PDB entry 2Y1I | X-ray diffraction, 2.78 A resolution | chains A and C of the 3 polymer chains in the assembly

== Chain A ==
Name: DNA polymerase I
From: Geobacillus stearothermophilus
Notes: EC 2.7.7.7
UniProtKB: D7D223 (D7D223_GEOSC); residues 297-876 here = UniProt positions 297-876
Sequence (580 residues; each row starts with the number of its first residue):
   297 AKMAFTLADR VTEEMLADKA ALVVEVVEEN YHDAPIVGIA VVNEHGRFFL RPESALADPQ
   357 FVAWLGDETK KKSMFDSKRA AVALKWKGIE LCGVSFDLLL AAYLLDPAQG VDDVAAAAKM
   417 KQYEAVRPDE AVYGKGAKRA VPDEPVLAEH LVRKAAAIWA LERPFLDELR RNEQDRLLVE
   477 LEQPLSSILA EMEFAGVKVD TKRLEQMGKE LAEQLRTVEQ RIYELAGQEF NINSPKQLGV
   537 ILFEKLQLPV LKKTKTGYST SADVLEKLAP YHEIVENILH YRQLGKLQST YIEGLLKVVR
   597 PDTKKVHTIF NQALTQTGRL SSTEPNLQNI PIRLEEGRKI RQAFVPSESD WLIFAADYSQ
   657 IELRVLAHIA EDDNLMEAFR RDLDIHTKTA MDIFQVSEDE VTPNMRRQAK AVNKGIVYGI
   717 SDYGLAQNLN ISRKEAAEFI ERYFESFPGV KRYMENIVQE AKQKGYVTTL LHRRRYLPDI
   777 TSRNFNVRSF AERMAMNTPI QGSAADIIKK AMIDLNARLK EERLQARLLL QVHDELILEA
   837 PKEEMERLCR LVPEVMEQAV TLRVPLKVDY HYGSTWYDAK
Differences from the reference sequence: conflict Ser350 (Thr in D7D223), Lys505 (Glu in D7D223), Lys710 (Phe in D7D223)

== Chain C ==
Molecule: 10-nt DNA strand
Sequence (10 nucleotides; each row starts with the number of its first residue):
     4 AGGGXXGGTC
Modified positions: PBT ([3-hydroxy-5-(5-methyl-2,4-dioxotetrahydro-1(2h)-pyrimidinyl)tetrahydro-2-furanyl]methyl dihydrogen phosphate) at position 8; THM (thymidine) at position 9

== Chain A / chain C interface ==
Contacting residue pairs (33; chain A residue first):
  Asn527(A) with DG11(C), hydrogen bond to the phosphate
  Asn529(A) with DG10(C), phosphate contact; DG11(C), sugar contact
  Ser530(A) with DG11(C), phosphate contact; DT12(C), hydrogen bond to the phosphate
  Pro531(A) with DG11(C), phosphate contact
  Lys532(A) with DC13(C), salt bridge to the phosphate
  Ser585(A) with THM_9(C)
  Thr586(A) with THM_9(C)
  Leu610(A) with DG6(C), phosphate contact; DG7(C), phosphate contact
  Thr611(A) with DG6(C), phosphate contact
  Gln612(A) with DG5(C), phosphate contact; DG6(C), hydrogen bond to the phosphate
  Thr613(A) with DG5(C), sugar contact
  Arg615(A) with DG5(C), hydrogen bond to the base
  Ser617(A) with DG6(C), hydrogen bond to the phosphate; DG7(C), hydrogen bond to the phosphate
  Ser618(A) with DG7(C), sugar contact
  Thr619(A) with DG7(C), phosphate contact; PBT_8(C), base contact
  Asn622(A) with DG7(C), hydrogen bond to the sugar
  Asn625(A) with DG6(C), base contact; DG7(C), base contact
  Tyr714(A) with DA4(C), stacking on the base
  Arg771(A) with DG5(C), salt bridge to the phosphate
  Phe786(A) with DA4(C), phosphate contact; DG5(C), phosphate contact
  Arg789(A) with DA4(C), sugar contact
  Met790(A) with DG5(C), phosphate contact
  Asn793(A) with DA4(C), sugar contact
  Gln797(A) with DA4(C), hydrogen bond to the base; DG5(C), hydrogen bond to the sugar
Interface residues without a listed pair, chain A (26 interface residues in all): Lys582, His829

== Overview ==
26 residues of chain A face 10 of chain C across their interface; the contacts include 9 hydrogen bonds, 2
salt bridges and 1 aromatic stacking contact. Polar contacts include Arg615(A)-DG5(C), Gln797(A)-DA4(C) and
Asn622(A)-DG7(C).
Chain A is DNA polymerase I (Geobacillus stearothermophilus) and chain C is a 10-nt DNA strand; the structure,
Crystal structure of a S-diastereomer analogue of the spore photoproduct in complex with fragment DNA
polymerase ..., was determined by X-ray diffraction (same publication as 2Y1J).
